7OH9 - chains J and K of the 13 polymer chains in the assembly; structure by electron microscopy, 3.00 A resolution.

== Chain J ==
Molecule: 145-nt DNA strand
From: synthetic construct
Sequence (145 nucleotides; numbered -72 to 72; the number before each row is that of its first residue; numbers below 1 keep their minus sign (DA-72 is residue -72)):
   -72 ATCGATGTATATATCTGACACGTGCCTGGAGACTAGGGAGTAATCCCCTT
   -22 GGCGGTTAAAACGCGGGGGACAGCGCGTACGTGCGTTTAAGCGGTGCTAG
    28 AGCTGTCTACGACCAATTGAGCGGCCTCGGCACCGGGATTCTGAT

== Chain K ==
Molecule: TATA-binding protein
From: Saccharomyces cerevisiae
UniProtKB: G4XSG8 (G4XSG8_YEASX); residues 1-240 here = UniProt positions 1-240
Amino-acid sequence (240 residues; row label = number of the first residue in the row):
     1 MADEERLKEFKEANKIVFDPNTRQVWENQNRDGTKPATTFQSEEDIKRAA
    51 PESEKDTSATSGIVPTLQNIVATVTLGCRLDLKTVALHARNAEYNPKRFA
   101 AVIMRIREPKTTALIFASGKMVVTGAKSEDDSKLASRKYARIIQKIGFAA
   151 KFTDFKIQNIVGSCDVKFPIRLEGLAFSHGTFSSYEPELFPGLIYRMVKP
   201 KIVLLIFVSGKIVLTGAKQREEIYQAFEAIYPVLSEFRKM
Unresolved in the structure: 1-60

== How chain J and chain K interact ==
Contacting residue pairs - 17 pairs, chain J then chain K:
  DT-65(J) with Leu189(K), sugar contact; Phe190(K), base contact
  DA-64(J) with Leu189(K), phosphate contact; Phe190(K), sugar contact; Leu205(K), sugar contact
  DT-63(J) with Ile194(K), phosphate contact; Arg196(K), salt bridge to the phosphate; Val203(K), sugar contact
  DA-62(J) with Gln158(K), phosphate contact; Asn159(K), sugar contact; Gly216(K), phosphate contact
  DT-61(J) with Gln158(K), phosphate contact
  DA-60(J) with Thr73(K), phosphate contact; Phe116(K), sugar contact; Lys120(K), phosphate contact
  DT-59(J) with Phe116(K), sugar contact; Ser118(K), hydrogen bond to the phosphate
Also at the interface, not in a pair above, chain J (8 interface residues in all): DG-66
Also at the interface, not in a pair above, chain K (14 interface residues in all): Thr215

== Overview ==
8 residues of chain J face 14 of chain K across their interface; the contacts include 1 hydrogen bond and 1
salt bridge. Polar pairs include DT-59(J)-Ser118(K) and DT-63(J)-Arg196(K).
Chain J is a 145-nt DNA strand (synthetic construct) and chain K is TATA-binding protein (Saccharomyces
cerevisiae); the structure, Nucleosome with TBP and TFIIA bound at SHL -6, was determined by electron
microscopy, deposited together with 7OHA, 7OHB and 7OHC.
